PDB entry 2QE7 | X-ray diffraction, 3.06 A resolution | chains C and G of the 8 polymer chains in the assembly

== Chain C ==
Molecule: ATP synthase subunit alpha
Organism: Bacillus sp
Notes: EC 3.6.1.34
UniProtKB: Q71CG5 (Q71CG5_9BACI); residue numbers follow UniProt; this construct covers 1-502
Sequence (502 residues; row label = number of the first residue in the row):
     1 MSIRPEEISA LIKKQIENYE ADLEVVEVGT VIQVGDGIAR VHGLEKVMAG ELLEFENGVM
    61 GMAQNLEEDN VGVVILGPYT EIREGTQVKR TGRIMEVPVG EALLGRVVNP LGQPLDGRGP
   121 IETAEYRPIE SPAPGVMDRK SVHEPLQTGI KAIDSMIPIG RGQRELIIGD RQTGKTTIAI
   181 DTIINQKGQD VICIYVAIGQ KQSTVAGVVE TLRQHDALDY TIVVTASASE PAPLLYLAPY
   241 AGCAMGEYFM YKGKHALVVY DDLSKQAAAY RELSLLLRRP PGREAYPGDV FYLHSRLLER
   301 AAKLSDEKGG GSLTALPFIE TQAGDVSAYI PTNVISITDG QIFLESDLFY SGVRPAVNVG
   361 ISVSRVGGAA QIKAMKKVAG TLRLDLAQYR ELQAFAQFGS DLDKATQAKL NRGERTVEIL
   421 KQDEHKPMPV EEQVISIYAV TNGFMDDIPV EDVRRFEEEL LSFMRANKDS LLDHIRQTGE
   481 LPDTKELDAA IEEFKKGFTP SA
Unresolved in the structure: 1-26, 501-502

== Chain G ==
Molecule: ATP synthase subunit gamma
Organism: Bacillus sp
Notes: EC 3.6.1.34
UniProtKB: Q71CG4 (Q71CG4_9BACI); residues 1-286 here = UniProt positions 1-286
Sequence (286 residues; each row starts with the number of its first residue):
     1 MQGMREIKRR IRSVKNTRQI TKAMKMVAAA KLRRAQETAE NARPYADKIK EVISSIAAGT
    61 KDFSHPMLEA RPVKKTGYMV ITSDRGLAGP YNANILRLVS KTIEERHQSK DEYVIFAVGR
   121 KGRDFFKKRG YPVVEEVTGI SDTPSLTEIQ DIAQSAIGMF ADETFDKLTI FYNEFVSPIV
   181 QRPVEKQLLP LTSEEVLDGP VSAYEYEPDS ESVLEVLLPK YAETLIYSAL LDAKASEFGA
   241 RMTAMGNATD NATEMLETLT LQFNRARQAA ITQEIAEIVA GANALR
Unresolved in the structure: 1-2, 50-63, 194-216, 267-286

== Interface between chain C and chain G ==
Contacting residue pairs (10; chain C residue first):
  Asp347(C) with Arg12(G), salt bridge
  Tyr350(C) with Arg5(G); Glu6(G)
  Ala394(C) with Asn16(G); Gln19(G); Ile20(G)
  Phe395(C) with Ile20(G), hydrophobic
  Phe398(C) with Ile20(G), hydrophobic; Leu87(G), hydrophobic
  Ser400(C) with Met24(G)
Other interface residues (no listed pair), chain G (11 interface residues in all): Lys8, Ala23, Arg85

== Overview ==
6 residues of chain C face 11 of chain G across their interface, with 1 salt bridge. The salt-bridged pair is
Asp347(C)-Arg12(G).
Here chain C is ATP synthase subunit alpha and chain G is ATP synthase subunit gamma, both from Bacillus sp.
Entry 2QE7 (Crystal structure of the f1-atpase from the thermoalkaliphilic bacterium bacillus sp. ta2.a1) was
determined by X-ray diffraction.
